5N61 - chains A and E of the 21 polymer chains in the assembly; structure by electron microscopy, 3.40 A resolution.

Chain A:
Name: DNA-directed RNA polymerase I subunit RPA190
Organism: Saccharomyces cerevisiae (strain ATCC 204508 / S288c)
Notes: EC 2.7.7.6
Reference sequence: P10964 (RPA1_YEAST); numbering as in UniProt (aligned over 1-1664)
Amino-acid sequence (1664 residues; each row starts with the number of its first residue):
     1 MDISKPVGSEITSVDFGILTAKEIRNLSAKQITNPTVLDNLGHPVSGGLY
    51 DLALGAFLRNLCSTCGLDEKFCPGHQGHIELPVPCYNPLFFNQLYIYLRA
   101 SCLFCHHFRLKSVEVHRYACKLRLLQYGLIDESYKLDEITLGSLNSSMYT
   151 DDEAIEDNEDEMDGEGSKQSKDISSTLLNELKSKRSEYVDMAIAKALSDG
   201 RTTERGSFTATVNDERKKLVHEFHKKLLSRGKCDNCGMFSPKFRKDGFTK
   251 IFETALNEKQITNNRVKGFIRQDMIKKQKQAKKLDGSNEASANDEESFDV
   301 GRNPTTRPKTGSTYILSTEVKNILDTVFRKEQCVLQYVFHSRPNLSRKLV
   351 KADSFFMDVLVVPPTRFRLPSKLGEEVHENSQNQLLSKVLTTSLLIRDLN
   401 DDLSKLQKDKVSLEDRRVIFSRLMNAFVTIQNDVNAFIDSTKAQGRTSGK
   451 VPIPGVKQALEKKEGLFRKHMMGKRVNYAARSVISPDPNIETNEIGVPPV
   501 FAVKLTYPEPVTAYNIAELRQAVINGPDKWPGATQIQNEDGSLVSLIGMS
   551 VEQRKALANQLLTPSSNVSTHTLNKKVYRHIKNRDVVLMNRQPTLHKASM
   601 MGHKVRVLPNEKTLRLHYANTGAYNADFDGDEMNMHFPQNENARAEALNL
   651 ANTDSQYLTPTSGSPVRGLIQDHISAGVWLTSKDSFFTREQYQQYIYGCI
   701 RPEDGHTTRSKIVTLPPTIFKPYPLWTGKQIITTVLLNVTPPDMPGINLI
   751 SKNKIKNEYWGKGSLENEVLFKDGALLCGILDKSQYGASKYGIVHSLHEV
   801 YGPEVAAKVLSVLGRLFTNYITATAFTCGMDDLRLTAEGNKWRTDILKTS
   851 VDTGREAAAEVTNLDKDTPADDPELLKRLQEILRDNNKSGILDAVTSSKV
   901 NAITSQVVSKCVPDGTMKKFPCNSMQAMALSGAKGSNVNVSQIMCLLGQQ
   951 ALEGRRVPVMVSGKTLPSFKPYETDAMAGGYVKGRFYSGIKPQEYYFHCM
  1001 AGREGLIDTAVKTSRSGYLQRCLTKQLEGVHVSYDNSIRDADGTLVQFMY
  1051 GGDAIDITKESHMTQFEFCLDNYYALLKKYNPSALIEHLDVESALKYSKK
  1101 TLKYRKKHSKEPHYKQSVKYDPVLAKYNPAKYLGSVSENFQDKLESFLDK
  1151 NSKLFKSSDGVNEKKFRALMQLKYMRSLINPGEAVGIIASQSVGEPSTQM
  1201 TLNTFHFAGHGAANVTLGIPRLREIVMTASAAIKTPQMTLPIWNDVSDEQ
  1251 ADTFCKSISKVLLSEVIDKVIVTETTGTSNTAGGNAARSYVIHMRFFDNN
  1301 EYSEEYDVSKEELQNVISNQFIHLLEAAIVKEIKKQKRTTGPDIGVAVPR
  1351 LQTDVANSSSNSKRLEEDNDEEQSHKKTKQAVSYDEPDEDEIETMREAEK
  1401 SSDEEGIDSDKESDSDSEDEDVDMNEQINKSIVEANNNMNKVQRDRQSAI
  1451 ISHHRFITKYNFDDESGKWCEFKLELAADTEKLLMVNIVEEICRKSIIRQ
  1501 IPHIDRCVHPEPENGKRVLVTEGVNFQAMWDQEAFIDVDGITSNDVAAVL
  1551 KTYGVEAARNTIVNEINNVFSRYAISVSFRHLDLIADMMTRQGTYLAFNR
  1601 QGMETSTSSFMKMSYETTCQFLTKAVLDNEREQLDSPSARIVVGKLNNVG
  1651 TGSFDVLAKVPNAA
Not modelled in the structure: 142-173, 269-311, 1201-1212, 1275-1287, 1338-1440, 1663-1664
Ion coordination: Zn2+ site 1: Cys62, Cys65, Cys72, His75; Zn2+ site 2: Cys102, Cys105, Cys233, Cys236; Mg2+: Asp627, Asp629 (shared with 1 residue of chain S)
UniProt features mapped onto this chain:
  - region: Pro992 to Glu1004 (Bridging helix)
  - binding site (Zn(2+)): Cys62, Cys65, Cys72, His75, Cys102, Cys105, Cys233, Cys236
  - binding site (Mg(2+)): Asp627, Asp629, Asp631
  - modified residue (Phosphoserine): Ser889, Ser1636

Chain E:
Name: DNA-directed RNA polymerases I, II, and III subunit RPABC1
Organism: Saccharomyces cerevisiae (strain ATCC 204508 / S288c)
Reference sequence: P20434 (RPAB1_YEAST); residues 1-215 here = UniProt positions 1-215
Amino-acid sequence (215 residues; row label = number of the first residue in the row):
     1 MDQENERNISRLWRAFRTVKEMVKDRGYFITQEEVELPLEDFKAKYCDSM
    51 GRPQRKMMSFQANPTEESISKFPDMGSLWVEFCDEPSVGVKTMKTFVIHI
   101 QEKNFQTGIFVYQNNITPSAMKLVPSIPPATIETFNEAALVVNITHHELV
   151 PKHIRLSSDEKRELLKRYRLKESQLPRIQRADPVALYLGLKRGEVVKIIR
   201 KSETSGRYASYRICM
Not modelled in the structure: 1-3

How chain A and chain E interact:
Contacting residue pairs (95; chain A residue first):
  Tyr134(A) with Arg192(E)
  Ser207(A) with Lys171(E)
  Thr209(A) with Ser173(E), hydrogen bond
  Thr211(A) with Ser173(E), hydrogen bond (side chain-backbone); Arg177(E)
  Asp214(A) with Arg177(E), salt bridge
  Glu215(A) with Arg177(E), salt bridge
  Asp1035(A) with Tyr168(E)
  Ser1037(A) with Tyr168(E)
  Arg1039(A) with Tyr168(E), hydrogen bond (side chain-backbone); Leu170(E)
  Thr1044(A) with Gln174(E)
  Leu1045(A) with Leu170(E), hydrophobic; Gln174(E), hydrogen bond (backbone-backbone); Pro176(E)
  Val1046(A) with Pro176(E)
  Phe1048(A) with Tyr168(E); Tyr208(E), hydrogen bond (backbone-side chain); Ser210(E); Tyr211(E)
  Met1049(A) with Tyr208(E), hydrogen bond (backbone-side chain)
  Gly1052(A) with Tyr208(E)
  Asp1053(A) with Thr204(E); Ser205(E)
  Glu1060(A) with Thr204(E)
  Arg1105(A) with Arg207(E)
  His1113(A) with Thr145(E), hydrogen bond (side chain-backbone); His146(E); His147(E), hydrogen bond (side chain-backbone); Glu148(E); Val150(E), hydrogen bond (side chain-backbone); Lys152(E)
  Tyr1114(A) with Thr145(E); His146(E); Lys152(E), hydrogen bond (backbone-side chain)
  Lys1115(A) with Gln32(E)
  Gln1116(A) with Arg207(E)
  Val1118(A) with Lys152(E); Ile154(E), hydrophobic
  Asp1121(A) with Lys197(E), salt bridge
  Pro1122(A) with Arg207(E)
  Ala1125(A) with Arg167(E), hydrogen bond (backbone-side chain)
  Ser1137(A) with Ser205(E)
  Asn1139(A) with Glu203(E), hydrogen bond (side chain-backbone); Thr204(E), hydrogen bond (side chain-backbone); Ser205(E), hydrogen bond (side chain-backbone); Gly206(E)
  Trp1530(A) with Arg14(E), hydrogen bond (backbone-side chain); Ala139(E); Val141(E); Val142(E), hydrophobic
  Asp1531(A) with Arg11(E), salt bridge; Arg14(E); Val141(E)
  Glu1533(A) with Arg14(E), salt bridge
  Val1538(A) with Val142(E), hydrophobic; His147(E)
  Asp1539(A) with His146(E); His147(E), hydrogen bond (backbone-side chain); Glu148(E), hydrogen bond (backbone-backbone)
  Gly1540(A) with His147(E)
  Ile1541(A) with His147(E), hydrogen bond (backbone-side chain)
  Lys1551(A) with Pro183(E)
  Thr1552(A) with Pro183(E)
  Tyr1553(A) with Ile144(E), hydrophobic; His147(E); Val150(E), hydrophobic; Val184(E)
  Gly1554(A) with Asp182(E)
  Val1555(A) with Asp182(E); Arg212(E)
  Glu1556(A) with Pro151(E); His153(E); Ile198(E); Arg200(E), salt bridge; Arg212(E), salt bridge
  Ala1557(A) with Leu149(E), hydrophobic; Val150(E), hydrophobic
  Arg1559(A) with Arg200(E)
  Asn1560(A) with Leu149(E), hydrogen bond (side chain-backbone)
  Thr1561(A) with Leu149(E)
  Asn1564(A) with Leu149(E)
  Phe1579(A) with Thr204(E)
  Arg1580(A) with Thr204(E)
  Asp1587(A) with Arg200(E), salt bridge
  Thr1590(A) with Arg177(E); Arg212(E), hydrogen bond
  Arg1591(A) with Pro176(E); Arg177(E), hydrogen bond (backbone-backbone)
  Gln1592(A) with Arg177(E); Gln179(E), hydrogen bond (backbone-side chain)
  Gly1593(A) with Arg177(E), hydrogen bond (backbone-backbone); Gln179(E); Arg212(E)
  Thr1594(A) with Gln179(E)
Also at the interface, not in a pair above, chain A (71 interface residues in all): Ile130, Asp131, Glu138, Thr203, Val212, Lys218, Asp1042, Gly1043, Gln1047, Gly1051, Tyr1120, Lys1126, Tyr1127, Asn1128, Glu1138, Thr1542, Leu1550
Also at the interface, not in a pair above, chain E (51 interface residues in all): Pro128, Ala138, Asn143, Leu175, Ile178, Ile199, Ser202, Ala209, Met215

Overview:
The interface between chain A and chain E involves 71 residues on one side and 51 on the other; the contacts
include 23 hydrogen bonds and 8 salt bridges. Among the polar pairs are Asp214(A)-Arg177(E),
Glu215(A)-Arg177(E) and Asp1121(A)-Lys197(E).
Here chain A is DNA-directed RNA polymerase I subunit RPA190 and chain E is DNA-directed RNA polymerases I,
II, and III subunit RPABC1, both from Saccharomyces cerevisiae (strain ATCC 204508 / S288c). Entry 5N61 (RNA
polymerase I initially transcribing complex) was determined by electron microscopy (same publication as 5O7X,
5N5Y, 5N5Z and 5N60).
